6RUC - chains A and B; structure by X-ray diffraction, 1.20 A resolution.

== Chain A ==
Name: Periplasmic [NiFeSe] hydrogenase, small subunit
From: Desulfovibrio vulgaris str. Hildenborough
Notes: EC 1.12.7.2
Reference sequence: Q72AS4 (Q72AS4_DESVH); residues 1-283 here correspond to UniProt positions 35-317 (UniProt number = residue number + 34)
Chain sequence (283 residues; numbered 1 to 283; the number before each row is that of its first residue):
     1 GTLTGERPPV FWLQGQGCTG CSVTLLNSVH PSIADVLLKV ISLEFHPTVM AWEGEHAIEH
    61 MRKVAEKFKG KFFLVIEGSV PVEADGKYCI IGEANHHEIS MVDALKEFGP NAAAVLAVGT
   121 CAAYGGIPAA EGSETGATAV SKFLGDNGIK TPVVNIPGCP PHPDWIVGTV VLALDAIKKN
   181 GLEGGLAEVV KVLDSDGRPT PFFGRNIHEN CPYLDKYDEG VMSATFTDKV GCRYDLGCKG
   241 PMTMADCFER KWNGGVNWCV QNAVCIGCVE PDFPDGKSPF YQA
Metal / ion sites: 4Fe-4S cluster Fe site 1: Cys18, Cys21, Cys121, Cys159; oxygen-damaged SF4 Fe: Cys18, Cys121, Cys159; 4Fe-4S cluster Fe site 2: His208, Cys211, Cys232, Cys238; 4Fe-4S cluster Fe site 3: Cys247, Cys259, Cys265, Cys268
Ligand contacts:
  - oxygen-damaged SF4 / 4Fe-4S cluster: Gly17, Cys18, Thr19, Gly20, Cys21, Glu77, Gly78, Val118, Gly119, Thr120, Cys121, Gly158, Cys159, Pro160, Pro161
  - 4Fe-4S cluster (SF4), molecule 1: Ile207, His208, Cys211, Tyr213, Leu214, Tyr217, Cys232, Arg233, Tyr234, Cys238, Gly240, Pro241, Val260
  - 4Fe-4S cluster (SF4), molecule 2: Ile207, Thr243, Ala245, Cys247, Trp252, Trp258, Cys259, Cys265, Ile266, Gly267, Cys268, Val269

== Chain B ==
Name: Periplasmic [NiFeSe] hydrogenase, large subunit, selenocysteine-containing
From: Desulfovibrio vulgaris str. Hildenborough
Notes: EC 1.12.7.2
Reference sequence: Q72AS3 (Q72AS3_DESVH); numbering as in UniProt (aligned over 12-495)
Chain sequence (492 residues; row label = number of the first residue in the row):
     4 WSHPQFEKGA TGRTTIAIDP VTRIEGHLKA EVVVENGKVV DARLSGGMYR GFETILRGRD
    64 PRDASQIVQR ICGVCPTAHS TASVLALDEA FGAKVPNNGR ITRNLIFGAN YLQSHILHFY
   124 HLSAQDFVQG PDTAPFVPRF PKSDLRLSKE LNKAGVDQYI EALEVRRICH EMVALFGGRM
   184 PHVQGQVVGG ATEIPTKEKL VEYAARFKKV RDFVEQKYVP VVYTIGSKYK DMFKVGQGFK
   244 AALCVGAFPL DNSGKKHLFM PGVYAKGKDM PFDPSKIKEY VKYSWFAEET TGLNYKEGKT
   304 IPAPDKAGAY SFVKAPRYDG LSLEVGPLAR MWVNNPELSP VGKKLLKDLF GISAKKFRDL
   364 GEEAAFSLMG RHVARAEETY YMLGAIEGWL KEIKAGEDTV VMPAVPASAE GTGFTEAPRG
   424 SLLHYVKVKD SKIDNYQIVS ASLWNCNPRD DMGQRGAVEE ALIGIPVDDI QNPVNVARLI
   484 RAFDPULSCA VH
Not modelled in the structure: 4-12
Construct notes: expression tag (4-11); engineered mutation Ser491 (Gly in Q72AS3)
Modified residues: Cys75 (3-sulfinoalanine; CSD); Sec489 (selenocysteine)
Glycans and other covalent adducts: hydrosulfuric acid (H2S) linked to Sec489
Metal / ion sites: Fe2+: Glu56, Ile441, His495; Ni2+: Cys75, Cys78, Cys492 (together with hydrosulfuric acid); carbonmonoxide-(dicyano) iron Fe: Cys78, Cys492
Ligand contacts:
  - carbonmonoxide-(dicyano) iron (FCO): Cys75, Cys78, His82, Ala420, Pro421, Arg422, Leu425, Ser443, Ala444, Ser445, Cys492
  - hydrosulfuric acid (H2S): Cys75, Val77, Cys78, Arg422, Cys492

== How chain A and chain B interact ==
Pairs across the interface (178; chain A residue first):
  Arg7(A) - Thr136(B)  hydrogen bond
  Gln14(A) - His30(B)  hydrogen bond (backbone-side chain)
  Gly15(A) - His30(B)  hydrogen bond (backbone-side chain)
  Gly15(A) - Met51(B)
  Gln16(A) - Met51(B)
  Gln16(A) - Tyr52(B)  hydrogen bond (side chain-backbone)
  Gln16(A) - Arg53(B)
  Gly17(A) - Met51(B)
  Gly17(A) - Arg53(B)
  Gly17(A) - Ser491(B)
  Cys18(A) - Glu28(B)
  Cys18(A) - Arg53(B)
  Cys18(A) - Arg73(B)
  Cys18(A) - Ile74(B)
  Cys18(A) - Cys75(B)
  Cys18(A) - Gly76(B)  hydrogen bond (backbone-backbone)
  Cys18(A) - His185(B)
  Thr19(A) - Glu28(B)  hydrogen bond
  Thr19(A) - Val77(B)
  Gly20(A) - Gly76(B)
  Gly20(A) - Pro184(B)
  Val23(A) - Gly76(B)
  Val23(A) - Val77(B)  hydrophobic
  Val23(A) - Arg169(B)
  Val23(A) - His173(B)
  Val23(A) - Pro184(B)  hydrophobic
  Leu26(A) - Leu120(B)  hydrophobic
  Leu26(A) - Arg169(B)
  Asn27(A) - Arg169(B)  hydrogen bond
  Asn27(A) - Arg170(B)
  Asn27(A) - His173(B)  hydrogen bond
  Asn27(A) - Met183(B)
  Ser28(A) - Arg170(B)
  Val29(A) - Arg170(B)
  Ser32(A) - Glu167(B)
  Ile33(A) - Leu166(B)  hydrophobic
  Ala34(A) - Leu166(B)  hydrophobic
  Leu38(A) - Thr136(B)
  Ser42(A) - Ala137(B)
  Leu43(A) - Ala137(B)
  Leu43(A) - Pro138(B)
  Glu44(A) - Ala137(B)
  Pro47(A) - Thr25(B)
  Pro47(A) - Arg26(B)  hydrogen bond (backbone-backbone)
  Thr48(A) - Arg26(B)
  Thr48(A) - Ile27(B)
  Thr48(A) - Leu125(B)
  Val49(A) - Arg26(B)
  Val49(A) - Gln128(B)  hydrogen bond (backbone-side chain)
  Met50(A) - Thr25(B)
  Met50(A) - Arg26(B)  hydrogen bond (backbone-side chain)
  Met50(A) - Pro138(B)
  Ala51(A) - Arg26(B)  hydrogen bond (backbone-side chain)
  Ala51(A) - Gln128(B)
  Ala51(A) - Pro138(B)  hydrogen bond (backbone-backbone)
  Ala51(A) - Phe139(B)
  Ala51(A) - Arg142(B)
  Trp52(A) - Thr25(B)  hydrogen bond (backbone-side chain)
  Trp52(A) - Pro141(B)
  Trp52(A) - Arg142(B)
  Trp52(A) - Phe143(B)
  Glu53(A) - Ile21(B)
  Glu53(A) - Pro23(B)
  Glu53(A) - Thr25(B)
  Glu53(A) - Phe143(B)
  Glu53(A) - Ala480(B)
  Glu53(A) - Arg484(B)  salt bridge
  Gly54(A) - Ile21(B)
  Gly54(A) - Asp22(B)
  Gly54(A) - Pro23(B)  hydrogen bond (backbone-backbone)
  Glu55(A) - Asp22(B)
  His56(A) - Phe143(B)
  Ile58(A) - Pro23(B)
  His60(A) - Pro141(B)
  Ala84(A) - Pro307(B)  hydrophobic
  Lys87(A) - Pro307(B)
  Lys87(A) - Asp308(B)  salt bridge
  Lys87(A) - Phe315(B)
  Tyr88(A) - Gly50(B)
  Tyr88(A) - Met51(B)
  Tyr88(A) - Tyr52(B)  hydrogen bond (backbone-backbone)
  Tyr88(A) - Pro305(B)
  Tyr88(A) - Pro307(B)
  Tyr88(A) - Phe315(B)  hydrophobic
  Cys89(A) - His30(B)
  Cys89(A) - Gly50(B)
  Cys89(A) - Met51(B)  hydrophobic
  Ile90(A) - Asp22(B)
  Ile90(A) - His30(B)
  Ile90(A) - Gly50(B)  hydrogen bond (backbone-backbone)
  Ile91(A) - Pro23(B)
  Gly92(A) - Asp22(B)
  Gly92(A) - Pro23(B)
  Glu93(A) - Ala20(B)
  Glu93(A) - Asp22(B)  hydrogen bond (backbone-backbone)
  Glu93(A) - Lys32(B)  salt bridge
  Ile127(A) - Phe55(B)  hydrophobic
  Ile127(A) - Ile58(B)
  Ile127(A) - Arg73(B)
  Pro128(A) - Arg53(B)
  Ala130(A) - Arg62(B)
  Glu131(A) - Ile58(B)
  Glu131(A) - Arg62(B)  hydrogen bond (backbone-side chain)
  Gly132(A) - Thr57(B)  hydrogen bond (backbone-side chain)
  Gly132(A) - Ile58(B)
  Ser133(A) - Ile58(B)
  Glu134(A) - Pro305(B)
  Thr135(A) - Tyr52(B)
  Cys159(A) - Arg73(B)  hydrogen bond (backbone-side chain)
  Cys159(A) - Arg182(B)  hydrogen bond (backbone-side chain)
  Cys159(A) - His185(B)
  Pro160(A) - Arg182(B)  hydrogen bond (backbone-side chain)
  Pro160(A) - Pro184(B)
  Pro160(A) - His185(B)
  Ala224(A) - Met405(B)
  Thr225(A) - Val403(B)
  Thr225(A) - Met405(B)
  Phe226(A) - Val190(B)  hydrophobic
  Phe226(A) - Thr195(B)
  Phe226(A) - Met405(B)  hydrophobic
  Thr227(A) - Ala194(B)
  Thr227(A) - Thr195(B)
  Thr227(A) - Ile197(B)
  Thr227(A) - Asp401(B)  hydrogen bond
  Thr227(A) - Thr402(B)
  Thr227(A) - Val403(B)
  Lys229(A) - Thr195(B)  hydrogen bond (side chain-backbone)
  Leu236(A) - Met405(B)  hydrophobic
  Trp252(A) - Gly181(B)
  Trp252(A) - Arg182(B)
  Asn253(A) - His173(B)
  Asn253(A) - Glu174(B)
  Asn253(A) - Ala177(B)
  Asn253(A) - Arg182(B)
  Asn253(A) - Met183(B)  hydrogen bond (side chain-backbone)
  Gly254(A) - Glu174(B)
  Val256(A) - Glu174(B)
  Val256(A) - Ala177(B)  hydrophobic
  Val256(A) - Leu178(B)  hydrophobic
  Val256(A) - Lys202(B)
  Val256(A) - Arg209(B)
  Asn257(A) - Ala177(B)  hydrogen bond (side chain-backbone)
  Asn257(A) - Leu178(B)  hydrogen bond (side chain-backbone)
  Asn257(A) - Gly181(B)
  Asn257(A) - Glu196(B)  hydrogen bond
  Asn257(A) - Lys202(B)
  Trp258(A) - Gly181(B)
  Cys259(A) - Arg182(B)
  Cys259(A) - Gln187(B)  hydrogen bond
  Gln261(A) - Glu196(B)  hydrogen bond
  Gln261(A) - Lys202(B)
  Asn262(A) - Phe179(B)  hydrogen bond (side chain-backbone)
  Asn262(A) - Gly180(B)
  Asn262(A) - Gly181(B)  hydrogen bond (side chain-backbone)
  Asn262(A) - Gln187(B)
  Asn262(A) - Gly188(B)  hydrogen bond (side chain-backbone)
  Asn262(A) - Thr195(B)  hydrogen bond (backbone-side chain)
  Asn262(A) - Glu196(B)  hydrogen bond
  Ala263(A) - Gln187(B)
  Ala263(A) - Thr195(B)
  Val264(A) - Gln187(B)  hydrogen bond (backbone-side chain)
  Ile266(A) - Gln69(B)
  Ile266(A) - Arg73(B)
  Ile266(A) - Gln187(B)
  Cys268(A) - Arg182(B)
  Pro274(A) - Ile70(B)  hydrophobic
  Asp275(A) - Arg62(B)  salt bridge
  Ser278(A) - Asp66(B)
  Pro279(A) - Asp63(B)
  Pro279(A) - Asp66(B)
  Phe280(A) - Asp66(B)  hydrogen bond (backbone-side chain)
  Phe280(A) - Gln69(B)
  Phe280(A) - Ile70(B)  hydrophobic
  Tyr281(A) - Arg65(B)
  Tyr281(A) - Gln69(B)
  Tyr281(A) - Val190(B)
  Gln282(A) - Asp63(B)
  Gln282(A) - Arg65(B)  hydrogen bond
Interface residues without a listed pair, chain A (80 interface residues in all): Thr24, Leu37, Phe45, Phe273
Interface residues without a listed pair, chain B (78 interface residues in all): Gly29, His124, Val140, Pro144, Ile163

== Summary ==
80 residues of chain A face 78 of chain B across their interface, with 39 hydrogen bonds and 4 salt bridges.
Among the polar pairs are Glu53(A)-Arg484(B), Lys87(A)-Asp308(B) and Glu93(A)-Lys32(B). Ligands of chain A:
4Fe-4S cluster and oxygen-damaged SF4 / 4Fe-4S cluster.
Here chain A is Periplasmic [NiFeSe] hydrogenase, small subunit and chain B is Periplasmic [NiFeSe]
hydrogenase, large subunit, selenocysteine-containing, both from Desulfovibrio vulgaris str. Hildenborough.
Entry 6RUC (The 3D structure of [nifese] hydrogenase G491S variant from desulfovibrio vulgaris hildenborough
at 1.20 angstrom resolution) was determined by X-ray diffraction together with 6RTP and 6RU9 from the same
study.
